Entry 6WYA (X-ray diffraction, 2.41 A resolution); this record covers chains A and C of the 3 polymer chains in the assembly.

Chain A:
Protein: DNA polymerase
Source organism: Thermococcus kodakarensis (strain ATCC BAA-918 / JCM 12380 / KOD1)
Notes: EC 2.7.7.7
Reference sequence: D0VWU9 (D0VWU9_THEKO); residues 1-774 here = UniProt positions 1-774
Sequence (774 residues; numbered 1 to 774; the number before each row is that of its first residue):
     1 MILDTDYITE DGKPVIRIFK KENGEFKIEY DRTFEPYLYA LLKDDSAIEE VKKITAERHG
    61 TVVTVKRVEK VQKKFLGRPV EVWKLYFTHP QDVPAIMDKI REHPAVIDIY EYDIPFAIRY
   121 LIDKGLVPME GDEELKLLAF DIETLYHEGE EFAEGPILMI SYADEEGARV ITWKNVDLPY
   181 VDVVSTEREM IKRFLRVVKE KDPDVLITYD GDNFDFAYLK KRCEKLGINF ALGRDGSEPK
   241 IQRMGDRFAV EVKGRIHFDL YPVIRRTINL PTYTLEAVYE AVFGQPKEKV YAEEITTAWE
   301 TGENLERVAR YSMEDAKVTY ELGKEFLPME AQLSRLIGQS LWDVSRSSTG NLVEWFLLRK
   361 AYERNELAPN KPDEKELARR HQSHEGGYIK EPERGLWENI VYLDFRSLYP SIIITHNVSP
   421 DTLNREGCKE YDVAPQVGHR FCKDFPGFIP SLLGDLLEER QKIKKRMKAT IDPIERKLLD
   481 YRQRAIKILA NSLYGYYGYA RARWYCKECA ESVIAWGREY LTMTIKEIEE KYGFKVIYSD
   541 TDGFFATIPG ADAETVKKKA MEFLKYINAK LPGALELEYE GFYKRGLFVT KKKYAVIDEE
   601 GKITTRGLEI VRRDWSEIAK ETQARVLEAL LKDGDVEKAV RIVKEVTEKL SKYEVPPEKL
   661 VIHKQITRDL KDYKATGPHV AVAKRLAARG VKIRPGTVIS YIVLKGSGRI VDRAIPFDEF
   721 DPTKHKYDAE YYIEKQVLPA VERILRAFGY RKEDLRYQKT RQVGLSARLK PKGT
Not modelled in the structure: 757-774
Construct notes: conflict Leu-38 (Phe in D0VWU9), Met-97 (Arg in D0VWU9), Ile-118 (Lys in D0VWU9), Leu-137 (Met in D0VWU9), His-147 (Glu in D0VWU9), Asp-210 (Asn in D0VWU9), His-381 (Arg in D0VWU9), His-384 (Tyr in D0VWU9), Ile-389 (Val in D0VWU9), Arg-466 (Lys in D0VWU9), Leu-493 (Tyr in D0VWU9), Ile-514 (Thr in D0VWU9), Leu-521 (Ile in D0VWU9), Lys-584 (Glu in D0VWU9), Leu-587 (Phe in D0VWU9), Lys-664 (Glu in D0VWU9), Val-711 (Gly in D0VWU9), Lys-735 (Asn in D0VWU9), Arg-768 (Trp in D0VWU9)
Bound ions: Mg2+ site 1 near Asp-141 (its only coordinating residue here); Mg2+ site 2: Asp-141, Glu-143, Asp-315
Ligand contacts: DZ4 (2'-deoxy-5'-O-[(R)-hydroxy{[(R)-hydroxy(phosphonooxy)phosphoryl]amino}phosphoryl]adenosine): Phe-405, Arg-406, Ser-407, Leu-408, Tyr-409, Pro-410, Arg-460, Lys-464, Lys-487, Asn-491, Tyr-494, Thr-541, Asp-542
Reported in the primary citation:
  - conformationally variable residues (loop rearrangement, side-chain flip): Met-129 to Leu-135, Trp-355, Arg-518
  - catalytic residues: Asp-540, Asp-542

Chain C:
Molecule: DNA strand 2
Sequence (20 nucleotides; row label = number of the first residue in the row):
     1 ACAGTTGTGG TCGTATGCCT
Bound ions: Mg2+ near DT20 (its only coordinating residue here)

How chain A and chain C interact:
Pairs across the interface (31):
  Asn-269(A) with DC18(C), hydrogen bond to the phosphate
  Tyr-402(A) with DT20(C), phosphate contact
  Asp-540(A) with DT20(C), sugar contact
  Asp-542(A) with DT20(C), phosphate contact
  Lys-592(A) with DC19(C), hydrogen bond to the base
  Tyr-594(A) with DT20(C), hydrogen bond to the phosphate
  Arg-606(A) with DC19(C), phosphate contact; DT20(C), salt bridge to the phosphate
  Gly-607(A) with DC18(C), phosphate contact; DC19(C), hydrogen bond to the phosphate
  Val-611(A) with DC18(C), sugar contact; DC19(C), phosphate contact
  Arg-612(A) with DT16(C), hydrogen bond to the base; DG17(C), hydrogen bond to the sugar; DC18(C), phosphate contact
  Arg-613(A) with DG17(C), salt bridge to the phosphate; DC18(C), hydrogen bond to the phosphate
  Asp-614(A) with DG17(C), sugar contact
  Lys-664(A) with DT16(C), sugar contact; DG17(C), phosphate contact
  Gln-665(A) with DT16(C), phosphate contact; DG17(C), hydrogen bond to the phosphate
  Thr-667(A) with DT16(C), hydrogen bond to the phosphate
  Arg-668(A) with DA15(C), salt bridge to the phosphate; DT16(C), salt bridge to the phosphate
  Tyr-673(A) with DA15(C), phosphate contact; DT16(C), hydrogen bond to the phosphate
  Lys-674(A) with DA15(C), hydrogen bond to the phosphate
  Ala-675(A) with DT14(C), phosphate contact; DA15(C), hydrogen bond to the phosphate
  His-679(A) with DT16(C), salt bridge to the phosphate
Also at the interface, not in a pair above, chain A (25 interface residues in all): Thr-541, Thr-605, His-663, Ile-666, Asp-672

Summary:
25 residues of chain A face 7 of chain C across their interface, with 12 hydrogen bonds and 5 salt bridges.
Polar contacts include Lys-592(A)/DC19(C), Arg-612(A)/DT16(C) and Arg-612(A)/DG17(C). Chain A binds compound
DZ4. From the paper: catalytic residues Asp-540(A) and Asp-542(A); conformational variability at Met-129(A),
Trp-355(A) and Arg-518(A).
Chain A is DNA polymerase (Thermococcus kodakarensis (strain ATCC BAA-918 / JCM 12380 / KOD1)) and chain C is
DNA strand 2; the structure, RTX (Reverse Transcription Xenopolymerase) in complex with a DNA duplex and
dAMPNPP, was determined by X-ray diffraction, deposited together with 6WYB.
